PDB entry 9EOG | electron microscopy, 3.00 A resolution | chains A and B of the 6 polymer chains in the assembly

== Chain A (and B) ==
Protein: Microtubule-associated protein tau
Source organism: Homo sapiens
Notes: chain B of this document is another copy of the same molecule, construct and numbering; everything in this record applies to it too
UniProt: P10636 (TAU_HUMAN), isoform P10636-8; residue numbers follow UniProt; this construct covers 1-441
Chain sequence (441 residues; each row starts with the number of its first residue):
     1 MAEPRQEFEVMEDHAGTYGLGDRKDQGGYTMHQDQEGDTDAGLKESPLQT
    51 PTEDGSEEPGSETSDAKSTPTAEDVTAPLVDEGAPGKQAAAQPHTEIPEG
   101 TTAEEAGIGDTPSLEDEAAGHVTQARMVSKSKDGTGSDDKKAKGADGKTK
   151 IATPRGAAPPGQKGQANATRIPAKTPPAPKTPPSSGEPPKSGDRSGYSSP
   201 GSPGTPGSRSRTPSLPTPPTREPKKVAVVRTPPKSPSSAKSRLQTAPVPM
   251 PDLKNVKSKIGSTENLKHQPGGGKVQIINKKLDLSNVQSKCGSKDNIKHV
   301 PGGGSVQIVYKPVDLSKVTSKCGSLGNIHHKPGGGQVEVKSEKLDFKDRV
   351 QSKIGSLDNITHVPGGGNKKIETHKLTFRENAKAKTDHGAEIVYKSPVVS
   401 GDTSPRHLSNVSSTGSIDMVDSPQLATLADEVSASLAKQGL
Disordered / not traced: 1-303, 381-441
Swiss-Prot annotation at these positions:
  - site (Not glycated): Lys24, Lys44, Lys67
  - modified residue: Ala2 (N-acetylalanine), Tyr18 (Phosphotyrosine), Tyr29 (Phosphotyrosine), Ser46 (Phosphoserine), Ser61 (Phosphoserine), Thr69 (Phosphothreonine), Thr71 (Phosphothreonine), Thr111 (Phosphothreonine), Ser214 (Phosphoserine)
  - glycosylation (N-linked (Glc) (glycation) lysine): Lys87, Lys383
  - cross-link: Lys44 (Glycyl lysine isopeptide (Lys-Gly) (interchain with G-Cter in ubiquitin))
  - natural variant: Arg5 (R5H: In FTD1; R5L: In PSNP1)

== How chain A and chain B interact ==
Pairs across the interface - 175 pairs, chain A then chain B:
  Gly304(A) - Gly304(B)
  Ser305(A) - Ser305(B)
  Val306(A) - Ser305(B)  hydrogen bond (backbone-backbone)
  Val306(A) - Val306(B)
  Val306(A) - Gln307(B)  hydrogen bond (backbone-backbone)
  Gln307(A) - Gln307(B)
  Ile308(A) - Gln307(B)  hydrogen bond (backbone-backbone)
  Ile308(A) - Ile308(B)
  Ile308(A) - Val309(B)  hydrogen bond (backbone-backbone)
  Val309(A) - Val309(B)
  Tyr310(A) - Val309(B)  hydrogen bond (backbone-backbone)
  Tyr310(A) - Tyr310(B)
  Tyr310(A) - Lys311(B)  hydrogen bond (backbone-backbone)
  Tyr310(A) - Pro312(B)
  Lys311(A) - Lys311(B)
  Pro312(A) - Pro312(B)
  Pro312(A) - Val313(B)  hydrogen bond (backbone-backbone)
  Val313(A) - Val313(B)
  Asp314(A) - Val313(B)  hydrogen bond (backbone-backbone)
  Asp314(A) - Asp314(B)
  Asp314(A) - Leu315(B)  hydrogen bond (backbone-backbone)
  Asp314(A) - Ser316(B)
  Leu315(A) - Leu315(B)  hydrophobic
  Ser316(A) - Ser316(B)
  Ser316(A) - Lys317(B)  hydrogen bond (backbone-backbone)
  Lys317(A) - Lys317(B)
  Val318(A) - Lys317(B)  hydrogen bond (backbone-backbone)
  Val318(A) - Val318(B)
  Val318(A) - Thr319(B)  hydrogen bond (backbone-backbone)
  Thr319(A) - Thr319(B)
  Ser320(A) - Thr319(B)  hydrogen bond (backbone-backbone)
  Ser320(A) - Ser320(B)
  Ser320(A) - Lys321(B)  hydrogen bond (backbone-backbone)
  Lys321(A) - Lys321(B)
  Cys322(A) - Lys321(B)  hydrogen bond (backbone-backbone)
  Cys322(A) - Cys322(B)
  Cys322(A) - Gly323(B)  hydrogen bond (backbone-backbone)
  Gly323(A) - Gly323(B)  hydrogen bond (backbone-backbone)
  Gly323(A) - Ser324(B)  hydrogen bond (backbone-backbone)
  Ser324(A) - Ser324(B)
  Leu325(A) - Ser324(B)  hydrogen bond (backbone-backbone)
  Leu325(A) - Leu325(B)
  Leu325(A) - Gly326(B)  hydrogen bond (backbone-backbone)
  Gly326(A) - Gly326(B)
  Gly326(A) - Asn327(B)
  Asn327(A) - Gly326(B)  hydrogen bond (backbone-backbone)
  Asn327(A) - Asn327(B)  hydrogen bond (backbone-backbone)
  Ile328(A) - Asn327(B)  hydrogen bond (backbone-backbone)
  Ile328(A) - Ile328(B)
  Ile328(A) - His329(B)  hydrogen bond (backbone-backbone)
  His329(A) - His329(B)
  His330(A) - His329(B)  hydrogen bond (backbone-backbone)
  His330(A) - His330(B)  hydrogen bond
  His330(A) - Lys331(B)  hydrogen bond (backbone-backbone)
  Lys331(A) - Lys331(B)
  Pro332(A) - Lys331(B)
  Pro332(A) - Pro332(B)  hydrophobic
  Pro332(A) - Gly333(B)  hydrogen bond (backbone-backbone)
  Gly334(A) - Gly334(B)
  Gly335(A) - Gly334(B)
  Gly335(A) - Gly335(B)
  Gly335(A) - Gln336(B)  hydrogen bond (backbone-backbone)
  Gln336(A) - Gln336(B)
  Val337(A) - Gln336(B)  hydrogen bond (backbone-backbone)
  Val337(A) - Val337(B)
  Val337(A) - Glu338(B)  hydrogen bond (backbone-backbone)
  Glu338(A) - Glu338(B)
  Val339(A) - Glu338(B)  hydrogen bond (backbone-backbone)
  Val339(A) - Val339(B)
  Val339(A) - Lys340(B)  hydrogen bond (backbone-backbone)
  Lys340(A) - Lys340(B)
  Ser341(A) - Lys340(B)  hydrogen bond (backbone-backbone)
  Ser341(A) - Ser341(B)
  Ser341(A) - Glu342(B)  hydrogen bond (backbone-backbone)
  Glu342(A) - Ser341(B)
  Glu342(A) - Glu342(B)  hydrogen bond (backbone-backbone)
  Glu342(A) - Lys343(B)  hydrogen bond (backbone-backbone)
  Lys343(A) - Glu342(B)  salt bridge
  Lys343(A) - Lys343(B)
  Leu344(A) - Lys343(B)  hydrogen bond (backbone-backbone)
  Leu344(A) - Leu344(B)
  Leu344(A) - Asp345(B)  hydrogen bond (backbone-backbone)
  Asp345(A) - Asp345(B)
  Phe346(A) - Asp345(B)  hydrogen bond (backbone-backbone)
  Phe346(A) - Phe346(B)  hydrophobic
  Phe346(A) - Lys347(B)  hydrogen bond (backbone-backbone)
  Phe346(A) - Val350(B)  hydrophobic
  Lys347(A) - Lys347(B)
  Asp348(A) - Lys347(B)  hydrogen bond (backbone-backbone)
  Asp348(A) - Asp348(B)  hydrogen bond (backbone-backbone)
  Arg349(A) - Asp348(B)  hydrogen bond (backbone-backbone)
  Arg349(A) - Arg349(B)
  Val350(A) - Arg349(B)
  Val350(A) - Val350(B)
  Val350(A) - Gln351(B)  hydrogen bond (backbone-backbone)
  Gln351(A) - Gln351(B)
  Ser352(A) - Gln351(B)  hydrogen bond (backbone-backbone)
  Ser352(A) - Ser352(B)
  Ser352(A) - Lys353(B)  hydrogen bond (backbone-backbone)
  Lys353(A) - Lys353(B)
  Ile354(A) - Lys353(B)  hydrogen bond (backbone-backbone)
  Ile354(A) - Ile354(B)
  Ile354(A) - Gly355(B)  hydrogen bond (backbone-backbone)
  Gly355(A) - Val337(B)
  Gly355(A) - Gly355(B)  hydrogen bond (backbone-backbone)
  Gly355(A) - Ser356(B)  hydrogen bond (backbone-backbone)
  Ser356(A) - Ser356(B)
  Leu357(A) - Gly335(B)
  Leu357(A) - Val337(B)  hydrophobic
  Leu357(A) - Ser356(B)  hydrogen bond (backbone-backbone)
  Leu357(A) - Leu357(B)
  Leu357(A) - Asp358(B)  hydrogen bond (backbone-backbone)
  Asp358(A) - Asp358(B)
  Asn359(A) - His330(B)
  Asn359(A) - Pro332(B)
  Asn359(A) - Asp358(B)  hydrogen bond (backbone-backbone)
  Asn359(A) - Asn359(B)  hydrogen bond
  Asn359(A) - Ile360(B)  hydrogen bond (backbone-backbone)
  Ile360(A) - Ile360(B)
  Thr361(A) - His330(B)  hydrogen bond
  Thr361(A) - Ile360(B)  hydrogen bond (backbone-backbone)
  Thr361(A) - Thr361(B)
  Thr361(A) - His362(B)  hydrogen bond (backbone-backbone)
  His362(A) - His362(B)  hydrogen bond
  Val363(A) - Leu325(B)  hydrophobic
  Val363(A) - Ile328(B)  hydrophobic
  Val363(A) - His362(B)  hydrogen bond (backbone-backbone)
  Val363(A) - Val363(B)
  Val363(A) - Pro364(B)
  Pro364(A) - Pro364(B)
  Gly365(A) - Ser320(B)  hydrogen bond (backbone-side chain)
  Gly365(A) - Leu325(B)
  Gly365(A) - Pro364(B)  hydrogen bond (backbone-backbone)
  Gly366(A) - Ser320(B)
  Gly366(A) - Pro364(B)
  Gly366(A) - Gly365(B)
  Gly366(A) - Gly366(B)  hydrogen bond (backbone-backbone)
  Gly366(A) - Asn368(B)
  Gly367(A) - Gly366(B)
  Gly367(A) - Gly367(B)  hydrogen bond (backbone-backbone)
  Gly367(A) - Asn368(B)  hydrogen bond (backbone-side chain)
  Asn368(A) - Val318(B)
  Asn368(A) - Thr319(B)  hydrogen bond (side chain-backbone)
  Asn368(A) - Gly367(B)
  Asn368(A) - Asn368(B)  hydrogen bond (backbone-side chain)
  Asn368(A) - Lys369(B)  hydrogen bond (backbone-backbone)
  Lys369(A) - Lys369(B)
  Lys370(A) - Ser316(B)
  Lys370(A) - Val318(B)
  Lys370(A) - Lys369(B)  hydrogen bond (backbone-backbone)
  Lys370(A) - Lys370(B)
  Lys370(A) - Ile371(B)  hydrogen bond (backbone-backbone)
  Ile371(A) - Ile371(B)
  Glu372(A) - Asp314(B)
  Glu372(A) - Ile371(B)  hydrogen bond (backbone-backbone)
  Glu372(A) - Glu372(B)
  Glu372(A) - Thr373(B)  hydrogen bond (backbone-backbone)
  Thr373(A) - Thr373(B)
  His374(A) - Tyr310(B)
  His374(A) - Thr373(B)  hydrogen bond (backbone-backbone)
  His374(A) - His374(B)
  His374(A) - Lys375(B)  hydrogen bond (backbone-backbone)
  Lys375(A) - Lys375(B)
  Leu376(A) - Tyr310(B)  hydrophobic
  Leu376(A) - Lys375(B)  hydrogen bond (backbone-backbone)
  Leu376(A) - Leu376(B)
  Leu376(A) - Thr377(B)  hydrogen bond (backbone-backbone)
  Thr377(A) - Thr377(B)
  Phe378(A) - Ile308(B)  hydrophobic
  Phe378(A) - Thr377(B)  hydrogen bond (backbone-backbone)
  Phe378(A) - Phe378(B)
  Phe378(A) - Arg379(B)  hydrogen bond (backbone-backbone)
  Arg379(A) - Arg379(B)
  Glu380(A) - Arg379(B)  hydrogen bond (backbone-backbone)
  Glu380(A) - Glu380(B)

== Overview ==
76 residues of chain A and 77 residues of chain B are in contact, with 80 hydrogen bonds and 1 salt bridge.
Polar contacts include Lys343(A)-Glu342(B), His330(A)-His330(B) and Asn359(A)-Asn359(B).
Chain A and chain B are both Microtubule-associated protein tau (Homo sapiens); the structure, PHF type tau
filament from R406W mutant, was determined by electron microscopy, deposited together with 9EO7, 9EO9, 9EOE
and 9EOH.
